Entry 1NQV (X-ray diffraction, 2.05 A resolution); this record covers chains A and E of the 5 polymer chains in the assembly.

# Chain A (and E)
Name: 6,7-dimethyl-8-ribityllumazine synthase
Source organism: Aquifex aeolicus
Notes: EC 2.5.1.78; chain E of this document is another copy of the same molecule, construct and numbering; everything in this record applies to it too
UniProt: O66529 (RISB_AQUAE); numbering as in UniProt (aligned over 1-154)
Chain sequence (154 residues; each row starts with the number of its first residue):
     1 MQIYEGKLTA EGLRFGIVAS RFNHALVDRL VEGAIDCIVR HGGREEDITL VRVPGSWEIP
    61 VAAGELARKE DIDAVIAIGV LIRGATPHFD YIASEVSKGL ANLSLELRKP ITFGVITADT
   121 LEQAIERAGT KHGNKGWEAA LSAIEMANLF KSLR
Ligand contacts:
  - LMZ (5-nitroso-6-ribityl-amino-2,4(1h,3h)-pyrimidinedione), molecule 1: Ser20, Phe22, Asn23, Pro54, Gly55, Ser56, Trp57, Glu58, Val80, Leu81, Ile82, His88, Ile92
  - LMZ, molecule 2: Thr112, Phe113, Ala139, Ser142
Curated features (UniProtKB/Swiss-Prot):
  - active site: His88 (Proton donor)
  - binding site (5-amino-6-(D-ribitylamino)uracil): Phe22, Asn23, Ser56 to Glu58, Val80 to Ile82, Phe113, Lys135
  - binding site ((2S)-2-hydroxy-3-oxobutyl phosphate): Ala85, Thr86, Arg127
What the authors report for this chain:
  - binding site for LMZ: Phe22, Asn23, Gly55, Ser56, Trp57, Glu58, Val80, Ile82, His88
  - conformationally variable residues (side-chain flip): Phe22
  - binding site for phosphate ion: Gly84, Ala85, Thr86, Arg127
  - catalytic residues: Phe22, His88, Arg127 (proposed by the authors, not directly observed)

# Interface between chain A and chain E
Residue-residue contacts (64; chain A residue first):
  Met1(A) with Ile35(E), hydrophobic; Glu45(E), hydrogen bond (backbone-side chain); Glu46(E); Ile48(E)
  Gln2(A) with Ile48(E), hydrogen bond (backbone-backbone); Thr49(E); Leu50(E), hydrogen bond (backbone-backbone)
  Ile3(A) with Leu50(E)
  Tyr4(A) with Thr49(E); Leu50(E), hydrogen bond (backbone-backbone); Val51(E); Arg52(E), hydrogen bond (backbone-backbone); Lys69(E), hydrogen bond
  Glu5(A) with Arg21(E), salt bridge; Arg52(E)
  Phe89(A) with Tyr91(E)
  Asp90(A) with Tyr91(E)
  Ala93(A) with Tyr91(E)
  Ser94(A) with Tyr91(E)
  Ser97(A) with Trp57(E); Tyr91(E); Glu95(E)
  Lys98(A) with Glu95(E); Lys98(E)
  Ala101(A) with Trp57(E), hydrophobic; Glu95(E)
  Asn102(A) with Lys98(E)
  Ser104(A) with Val61(E)
  Leu105(A) with Pro60(E); Val61(E); Gly99(E)
  Arg108(A) with Glu65(E), salt bridge; Arg68(E)
  Ile111(A) with Trp57(E), hydrogen bond (backbone-side chain)
  Thr112(A) with Trp57(E); Glu58(E)
  Phe113(A) with Trp57(E)
  Thr117(A) with Thr86(E), hydrogen bond (backbone-side chain); Pro87(E); His88(E), hydrogen bond (side chain-backbone); Tyr91(E)
  Asp119(A) with Ala85(E); Pro87(E)
  Gln123(A) with Ala85(E); Thr86(E)
  Arg127(A) with Ala85(E); Thr86(E)
  Ser142(A) with Pro54(E); Glu58(E), hydrogen bond
  Glu145(A) with Arg21(E), salt bridge; Val53(E); Pro54(E)
  Met146(A) with Val53(E), hydrophobic; Pro54(E); Glu58(E); Val61(E), hydrophobic
  Leu149(A) with Val51(E), hydrophobic; Arg52(E); Val53(E), hydrophobic
  Phe150(A) with Val61(E), hydrophobic; Glu65(E)
  Leu153(A) with Val51(E), hydrophobic; Glu65(E)
  Arg154(A) with Glu65(E)
Other interface residues (no listed pair), chain A (36 interface residues in all): Gly6, Arg83, Leu100, Lys109, Val115, Ala118
Other interface residues (no listed pair), chain E (30 interface residues in all): Ala62, Leu66, Ile92, Leu103

# In short
The interface between chain A and chain E involves 36 residues on one side and 30 on the other; the contacts
include 10 hydrogen bonds and 3 salt bridges. Among the polar pairs are Glu5(A)-Arg21(E), Arg108(A)-Glu65(E)
and Glu145(A)-Arg21(E). From the paper: catalytic residues Phe22(A), His88(A) and Arg127(A); a binding site
for LMZ at Phe22(A), Asn23(A) and Gly55(A) among others.
Both chains are 6,7-dimethyl-8-ribityllumazine synthase (Aquifex aeolicus). Entry 1NQV (Crystal Structure of
Lumazine Synthase from Aquifex aeolicus in Complex with Inhibitor:
5-nitroso-6-ribityl-amino-2,4(1H,3H)pyrimidinedione) was determined by X-ray diffraction, deposited together
with 1NQU, 1NQW and 1NQX.
